Entry 7TNT (electron microscopy, 9.30 A resolution (very low resolution: no residue pairs are listed; an interface is given only as per-side residue counts)); this record covers chains 2C and 2D of the 36 polymer chains in the assembly.

[Chain 2C (and 2D)]
Name: Tubulin alpha chain
Organism: Toxoplasma gondii
Notes: chain 2D of this document is another copy of the same molecule, construct and numbering; everything in this record applies to it too
Reference sequence: P10873 (TBA_TOXGO); residues 1-437 here = UniProt positions 1-437
Chain sequence (437 residues; row label = number of the first residue in the row):
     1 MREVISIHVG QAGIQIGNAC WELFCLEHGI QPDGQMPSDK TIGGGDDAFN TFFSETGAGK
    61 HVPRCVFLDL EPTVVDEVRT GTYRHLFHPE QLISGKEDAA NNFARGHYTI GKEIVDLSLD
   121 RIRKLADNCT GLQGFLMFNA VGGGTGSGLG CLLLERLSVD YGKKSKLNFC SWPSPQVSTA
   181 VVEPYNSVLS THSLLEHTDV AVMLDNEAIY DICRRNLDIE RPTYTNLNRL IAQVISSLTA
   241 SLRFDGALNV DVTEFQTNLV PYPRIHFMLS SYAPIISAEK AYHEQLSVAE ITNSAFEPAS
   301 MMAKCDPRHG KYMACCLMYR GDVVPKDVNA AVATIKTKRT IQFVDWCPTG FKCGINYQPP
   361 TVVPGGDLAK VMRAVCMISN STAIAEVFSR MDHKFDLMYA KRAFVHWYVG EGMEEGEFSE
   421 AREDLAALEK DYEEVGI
Not modelled in the structure: 38-46
Curated features (UniProtKB/Swiss-Prot):
  - active site: E254
  - binding site (GTP): Q11, E71, G144, T145, T179, N206, N228
  - binding site (Mg(2+)): E71
  - modified residue: K40 (N6-acetyllysine)

[Chain 2C / chain 2D interface]
At this resolution (9 A) residue pairs are not listed: 11 residues of chain 2C and 4 of chain 2D lie at the interface.

[Summary]
11 residues of chain 2C and 4 residues of chain 2D are in contact. Curated annotation (UniProt) lists
active-site residue E254(2C), 7 GTP-binding residues and Mg2+-binding residue E71(2C) on chain 2C.
Chain 2C and chain 2D are both Tubulin alpha chain (Toxoplasma gondii); the structure, The tubulin-based
conoid from detergent-extract Toxoplasma gondii cells, was determined by electron microscopy (same publication
as 7TNQ and 7TNS).
